PDB entry 7OEN | electron microscopy, 3.20 A resolution | chains A and F of the 6 polymer chains in the assembly

[Chain A]
Protein: Capsid protein
Organism: Hepatitis B virus genotype D subtype ayw (isolate France/Tiollais/1979)
UniProtKB: P03146 (CAPSD_HBVD3); residue numbers follow UniProt; this construct covers 1-183
Amino-acid sequence (183 residues; numbered 1 to 183; the number before each row is that of its first residue):
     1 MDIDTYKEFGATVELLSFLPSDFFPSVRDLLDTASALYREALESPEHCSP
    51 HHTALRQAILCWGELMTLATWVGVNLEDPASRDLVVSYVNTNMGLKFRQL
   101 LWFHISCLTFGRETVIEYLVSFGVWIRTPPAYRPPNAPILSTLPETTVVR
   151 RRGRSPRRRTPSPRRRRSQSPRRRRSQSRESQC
Disordered / not traced: 144-183
Sequence notes: engineered mutation T5 (Pro in P03146)
Swiss-Prot annotation at these positions:
  - region: S155 to Q177 (3 X 8 AA repeats of S-P-R-R-R-[PR]-S-Q), Q177 to C183 (RNA binding)
  - motif: R158 to R175 (Bipartite nuclear localization signal)
  - modified residue (Phosphoserine): S155, S162, S170
  - natural variant: T33 (T33N: In strain: Latvia), A80 (A80I: In strain: Latvia), F97 (F97L: Frequent mutation in chronic HBV carriers)
  - mutagenesis: S155 (S155A: Complete loss of replication), S162 (S162A: Complete loss of pregenomic RNA encapsidation and replication), S170 (S170A: Partial loss of replication)
From the paper describing this entry:
  - mutagenesis - P5T (74 +/- 5 uM): unchanged binding to Gsllgrmkga (chain F)
  - mutagenesis - P5T (Tm 86.2 degC): decreased stability

[Chain F]
Protein: Gsllgrmkga
Amino-acid sequence (20 residues; numbered 4 to 23; the number before each row is that of its first residue; X marks 10 residues of unknown identity (built as UNK)):
     4 XXXXXXXXXXGSLLGRMKGA
Disordered / not traced: 10-23

[Interface between chain A and chain F]
Chain A residues in contact with chain F, 5 residues: N75, L76, E77, D78, S81

[Summary]
No residue of chain A is in contact with chain F. Curated annotation (UniProt) lists 3 mutagenesis sites on
chain A. The paper reports that P5T of chain A reduces stability; P5T of chain A leaves binding to Gsllgrmkga
(chain F) unchanged.
Chain A is Capsid protein (Hepatitis B virus genotype D subtype ayw (isolate France/Tiollais/1979)) and chain
F is Gsllgrmkga; the structure, Hepatitis B core protein mutant P5T with bound GSLLGRMKGA, was determined by
electron microscopy (same publication as 7OD6, 7OD7, 7OD8, 7OEV and 7OEW).
